Entry 8BO3 (X-ray diffraction, 1.84 A resolution); this record covers chain AAA.

[Chain AAA]
Name: Coagulation factor XIa light chain
From: Homo sapiens
UniProtKB: P03951 (FA11_HUMAN); residues 388-625 here = UniProt positions 388-625
Amino-acid sequence (238 residues; each row starts with the number of its first residue):
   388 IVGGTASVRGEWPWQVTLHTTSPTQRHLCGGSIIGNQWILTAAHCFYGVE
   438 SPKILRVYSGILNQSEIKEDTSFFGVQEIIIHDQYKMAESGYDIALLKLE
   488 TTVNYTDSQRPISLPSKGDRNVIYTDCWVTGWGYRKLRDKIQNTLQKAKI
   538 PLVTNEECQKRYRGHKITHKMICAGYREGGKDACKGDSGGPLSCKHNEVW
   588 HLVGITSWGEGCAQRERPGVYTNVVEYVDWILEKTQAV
Not modelled in the structure: 624-625
Construct notes: engineered mutation Ser-500 (Cys in P03951)
UniProt features mapped onto this chain:
  - active site (Charge relay system): His-431, Asp-480, Ser-575
  - binding site (heparin): Lys-547 to Arg-550
  - glycosylation (N-linked (GlcNAc...) asparagine): Asn-450 (complex), Asn-491 (complex)
  - natural variant: Trp-401 (W401R: In FA11D), Val-403 (V403M: In FA11D), Thr-404 (T404N: In FA11D), Gly-418 (G418V: In FA11D), Ala-430 (A430V: In FA11D), Ile-454 (I454K: In FA11D), Phe-460 (F460V: In FA11D), Ile-481 (I481S: In FA11D), Thr-493 (T493I: In FA11D), Ser-503 (S503P: In FA11D), Asp-506 (D506G: In FA11D), Tyr-511 (Y511H: In FA11D), 12 further natural variant entries in UniProt
Disulfides: Cys-416/Cys-432, Cys-514/Cys-581, Cys-545/Cys-560, Cys-571/Cys-599
Small-molecule neighbours: Asundexian (QV3; 4-[[(2S)-2-[4-[5-chloranyl-2-[4-(trifluoromethyl)-1,2,3-triazol-1-yl]phenyl]-5-methoxy-2-oxidanylidene-pyridin-1-yl]butanoyl]amino]-2-fluoranyl-benzamide): Arg-413, His-414, Leu-415, His-431, Tyr-521, Leu-524, Ile-528, Asp-569, Ala-570, Cys-571, Lys-572, Gly-573, Asp-574, Ser-575, Thr-593, Ser-594, Trp-595, Gly-596, Glu-597, Gly-598, Cys-599, Gly-606, Val-607, Tyr-608

[In short]
Chain AAA binds Asundexian. From UniProt: 3 active-site residues and 4 heparin-binding residues.
Chain AAA is Coagulation factor XIa light chain (Homo sapiens); the structure, COAGULATION FACTOR XI PROTEASE
DOMAIN IN COMPLEX WITH ACTIVE SITE INHIBITOR Asundexian, was determined by X-ray diffraction (same publication
as 8BO4, 8BO5, 8BO6 and 8BO7).
